4K50 - chains A and B of the 3 polymer chains in the assembly; structure by X-ray diffraction, 2.93 A resolution.

# Chain A
Protein: RNA polymerase 3D-POL
Organism: Human rhinovirus A16
Notes: EC 2.7.7.48
UniProtKB: Q82122 (POLG_HRV16); residues 1-460 here correspond to UniProt positions 1694-2153 (UniProt number = residue number + 1693)
Sequence (460 residues; each row starts with the number of its first residue):
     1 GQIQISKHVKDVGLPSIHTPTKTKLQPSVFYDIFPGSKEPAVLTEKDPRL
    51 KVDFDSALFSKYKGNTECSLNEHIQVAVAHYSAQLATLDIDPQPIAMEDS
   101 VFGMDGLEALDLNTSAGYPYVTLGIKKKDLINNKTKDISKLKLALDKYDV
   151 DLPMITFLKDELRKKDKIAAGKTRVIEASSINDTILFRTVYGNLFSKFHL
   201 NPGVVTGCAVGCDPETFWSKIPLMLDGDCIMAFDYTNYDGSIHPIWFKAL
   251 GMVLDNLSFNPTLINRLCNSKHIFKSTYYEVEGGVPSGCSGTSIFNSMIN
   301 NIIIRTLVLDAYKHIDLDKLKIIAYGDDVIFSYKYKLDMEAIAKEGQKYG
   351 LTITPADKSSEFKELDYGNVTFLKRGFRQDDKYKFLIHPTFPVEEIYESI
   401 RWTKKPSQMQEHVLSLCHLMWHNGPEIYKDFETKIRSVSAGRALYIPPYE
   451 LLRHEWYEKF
Curated features (UniProtKB/Swiss-Prot):
  - binding site (Mg(2+)): Asp-234, Asp-327

# Chain B
Molecule: 35-nt RNA strand
Sequence (35 nucleotides; numbered 581 to 615; the number before each row is that of its first residue):
   581 AGGAGAUGAAAGUCUCCAGGUCUCUCGUCCGGAAA
Not modelled in the structure: 614-615

# Interface between chain A and chain B
Contacting residue pairs (48; chain A residue first):
  His-18(A) / A598(B)  stacking on the base
  Pro-20(A) / A598(B)  sugar contact
  Pro-20(A) / G599(B)  base contact
  Lys-22(A) / G599(B)  hydrogen bond to the base
  Lys-24(A) / G599(B)  hydrogen bond to the base
  Leu-43(A) / G599(B)  base contact
  Glu-108(A) / U603(B)  phosphate contact
  Thr-114(A) / G600(B)  phosphate contact
  Thr-114(A) / U601(B)  hydrogen bond to the phosphate
  Ser-115(A) / G599(B)  hydrogen bond to the phosphate
  Ser-115(A) / G600(B)  hydrogen bond to the phosphate
  Val-121(A) / G599(B)  phosphate contact
  Thr-122(A) / G582(B)  hydrogen bond to the sugar
  Leu-123(A) / G583(B)  sugar contact
  Gly-124(A) / G583(B)  sugar contact
  Lys-127(A) / U601(B)  salt bridge to the phosphate
  Phe-157(A) / G599(B)  sugar contact
  Lys-159(A) / G600(B)  hydrogen bond to the base
  Asp-160(A) / G599(B)  base contact
  Ile-176(A) / G600(B)  base contact
  Glu-177(A) / G600(B)  sugar contact
  Ala-178(A) / G600(B)  sugar contact
  Ser-179(A) / G600(B)  hydrogen bond to the sugar
  Thr-184(A) / U601(B)  phosphate contact
  Arg-188(A) / C602(B)  salt bridge to the phosphate
  His-199(A) / C602(B)  phosphate contact
  His-199(A) / U603(B)  salt bridge to the phosphate
  Val-210(A) / U603(B)  sugar contact
  Gly-211(A) / U603(B)  hydrogen bond to the sugar
  Gly-211(A) / C604(B)  sugar contact
  Cys-212(A) / U603(B)  sugar contact
  Cys-212(A) / C604(B)  sugar contact
  Asp-213(A) / C604(B)  hydrogen bond to the sugar
  Asp-213(A) / U605(B)  phosphate contact
  Pro-214(A) / C604(B)  sugar contact
  Ser-287(A) / G600(B)  base contact
  Gly-288(A) / G600(B)  hydrogen bond to the sugar
  Gly-288(A) / U601(B)  sugar contact
  Cys-289(A) / U601(B)  hydrogen bond to the sugar
  Ser-290(A) / U601(B)  sugar contact
  Gly-291(A) / U601(B)  hydrogen bond to the sugar
  Thr-292(A) / U601(B)  hydrogen bond to the base
  Tyr-325(A) / C602(B)  base contact
  Tyr-325(A) / U603(B)  hydrogen bond to the sugar
  Glu-411(A) / G607(B)  hydrogen bond to the sugar
  Leu-414(A) / C606(B)  sugar contact
  Leu-414(A) / G607(B)  sugar contact
  His-418(A) / C606(B)  sugar contact
Other interface residues (no listed pair), chain A (43 interface residues in all): Thr-21, Asp-111, Glu-215, Ser-293, Ser-415
Other interface residues (no listed pair), chain B (13 interface residues in all): A581

# Summary
Chain A and chain B form an interface of 43 and 13 residues respectively, with 16 hydrogen bonds, 3 salt
bridges and 1 aromatic stacking contact. Among the polar pairs are Lys-22(A)/G599(B), Lys-24(A)/G599(B) and
Lys-159(A)/G600(B). UniProt lists Mg2+-binding residues Asp-234(A) and Asp-327(A) on chain A.
Here chain A is RNA polymerase 3D-POL (Human rhinovirus A16) and chain B is a 35-nt RNA strand. Entry 4K50
(Rhinovirus 16 polymerase elongation complex (r1_form)) was determined by X-ray diffraction, deposited
together with 4K4S, 4K4T, 4K4U, 4K4V, 4K4W, 4K4X, 4K4Y and 4K4Z.
